Entry 7Q3R (X-ray diffraction, 1.92 A resolution); this record covers chains A and F of the 3 polymer chains in the assembly.

== Chain A ==
Protein: Spike glycoprotein
Source organism: Severe acute respiratory syndrome coronavirus 2
Reference sequence: A0A6H2EIN2 (A0A6H2EIN2_SARS2); numbering as in UniProt (aligned over 331-528)
Sequence (198 residues; numbered 331 to 528; the number before each row is that of its first residue):
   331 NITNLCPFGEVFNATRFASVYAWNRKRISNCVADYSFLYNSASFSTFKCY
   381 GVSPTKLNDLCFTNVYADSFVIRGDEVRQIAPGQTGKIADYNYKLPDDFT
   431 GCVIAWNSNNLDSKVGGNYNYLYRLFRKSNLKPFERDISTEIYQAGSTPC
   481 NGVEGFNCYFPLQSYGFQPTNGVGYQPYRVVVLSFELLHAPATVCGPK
Unresolved in the structure: 331-333, 371-372
Cystine bridges: Cys336-Cys361, Cys379-Cys432, Cys391-Cys525, Cys480-Cys488
Glycans and other covalent adducts: N-acetylglucosamine (NAG) linked to Asn343

== Chain F ==
Protein: Vhh-F04
Source organism: Vicugna pacos
Notes: antibody fragment or engineered binder
Sequence (142 residues; row label = number of the first residue in the row; numbers below 1 keep their minus sign (Ala-2 is residue -2)):
    -2 AMAEVQLVESGGGLVQAGGSLRLSCAASGRAFSRYFMGWFRQAPGKEREF
    48 VAGISRSGGSTDYANFVKGRFTISRDNAKNTVYLQMNSLKPEDTAVYYCA
    98 ATVDYSGTLTAARGREDYDDWGQGIQVTVSSAAAHHHHHHHH
Unresolved in the structure: -2 to 1, 129-139
Cystine bridges: Cys22-Cys96

== Chain A / chain F interface ==
Residue-residue contacts (31; chain A residue first):
  Tyr369(A) with Asn62(F), hydrogen bond (backbone-side chain)
  Ser375(A) with Gly111(F); Arg112(F), hydrogen bond (backbone-backbone); Glu113(F), hydrogen bond (backbone-backbone)
  Thr376(A) with Asp114(F), hydrogen bond
  Phe377(A) with Ala109(F); Arg110(F), hydrogen bond (backbone-backbone); Gly111(F); Asp114(F), hydrogen bond (backbone-side chain)
  Lys378(A) with Thr99(F), hydrogen bond; Leu106(F); Ala108(F); Ala109(F); Asp114(F)
  Cys379(A) with Leu106(F); Thr107(F), hydrogen bond (backbone-backbone); Ala108(F), hydrogen bond (backbone-backbone)
  Tyr380(A) with Ser103(F); Thr105(F); Leu106(F), hydrophobic; Thr107(F)
  Gly381(A) with Thr105(F), hydrogen bond (backbone-backbone); Thr107(F), hydrogen bond (backbone-side chain)
  Val382(A) with Thr107(F), hydrogen bond (backbone-side chain)
  Pro384(A) with Asp59(F); Ala108(F)
  Thr385(A) with Tyr60(F); Arg110(F)
  Arg408(A) with Asp116(F), salt bridge
  Pro412(A) with Ser103(F)
  Tyr508(A) with Glu113(F), hydrogen bond
Also at the interface, not in a pair above, chain A (17 interface residues in all): Ser373, Phe374, Gln414
Also at the interface, not in a pair above, chain F (18 interface residues in all): Glu44, Tyr102

== Summary ==
Chain A and chain F form an interface of 17 and 18 residues respectively, with 13 hydrogen bonds and 1 salt
bridge. Among the polar pairs are Arg408(A)-Asp116(F), Tyr369(A)-Asn62(F) and Thr376(A)-Asp114(F). Covalently
linked N-acetylglucosamine: at Asn343(A).
Here chain A is Spike glycoprotein (Severe acute respiratory syndrome coronavirus 2) and chain F is Vhh-F04
(Vicugna pacos). Entry 7Q3R (Crystal structure of SARS-CoV-2 RBD in complex with the neutralizing nanobodies
VHH-F04 and VHH-G09) was determined by X-ray diffraction.
